PDB entry 7SJ8 | electron microscopy, 3.60 A resolution | chains J and K of the 12 polymer chains in the assembly

[Chain J (and K)]
Name: Tubulin alpha-1B chain
Source organism: Homo sapiens
Notes: chain K of this document is another copy of the same molecule, construct and numbering; everything in this record applies to it too
Reference sequence: P68363 (TBA1B_HUMAN); numbering as in UniProt; present here: 1-37, 43-451
Sequence (457 residues; row label = number of the first residue in the row; note: 2 numbers in that range are skipped by the numbering (no residue carries them; nothing is unmodelled there); a row labelled like 37A-37H holds insertion residues (37A, then the next letters in order)):
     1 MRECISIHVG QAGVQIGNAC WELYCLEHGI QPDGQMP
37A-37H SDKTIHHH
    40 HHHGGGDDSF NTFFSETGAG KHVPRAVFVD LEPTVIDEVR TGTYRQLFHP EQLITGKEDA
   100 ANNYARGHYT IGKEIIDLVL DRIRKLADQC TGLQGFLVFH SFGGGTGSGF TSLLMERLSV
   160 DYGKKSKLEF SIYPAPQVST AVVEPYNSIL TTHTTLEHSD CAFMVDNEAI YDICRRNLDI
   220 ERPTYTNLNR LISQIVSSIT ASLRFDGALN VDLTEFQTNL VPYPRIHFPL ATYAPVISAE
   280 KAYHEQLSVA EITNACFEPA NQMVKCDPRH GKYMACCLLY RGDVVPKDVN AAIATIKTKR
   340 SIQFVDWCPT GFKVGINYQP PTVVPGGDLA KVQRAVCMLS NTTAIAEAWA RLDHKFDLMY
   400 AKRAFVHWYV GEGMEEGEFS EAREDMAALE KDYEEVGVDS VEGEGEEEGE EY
Unresolved in the structure: 37A-37H, 43-46, 442-451
Construct notes: insertion (37F-37H, 40-42)
Curated features (UniProtKB/Swiss-Prot):
  - motif: Met-1 to Cys-4 (MREC motif)
  - active site: Glu-254
  - binding site (GTP): Gly-10, Gln-11, Ala-12, Gln-15, Glu-71, Ala-99, Ser-140, Gly-143, Gly-144, Thr-145, Gly-146, Thr-179, Glu-183, Asn-206, Tyr-224, Asn-228, Leu-252
  - binding site (Mg(2+)): Glu-71
  - site: Tyr-451 (Involved in polymerization)
  - modified residue: Lys-37C (N6,N6,N6-trimethyllysine), Ser-48 (Phosphoserine), Ser-232 (Phosphoserine), Tyr-282 (3'-nitrotyrosine), Arg-339 (Omega-N-methylarginine), Ser-439 (Phosphoserine), Glu-443 (5-glutamyl polyglutamate), Glu-445 (5-glutamyl polyglutamate), Tyr-451 (3'-nitrotyrosine)
  - cross-link (Glycyl lysine isopeptide (Lys-Gly)): Lys-326 (interchain with G-Cter in ubiquitin), Lys-370 (interchain with G-Cter in ubiquitin)
Metal / ion sites: Mg2+: Glu-71 (together with GTP)
Residues lining bound ligands: GTP (guanosine-5'-triphosphate): Gly-10, Gln-11, Ala-12, Gln-15, Glu-71, Asp-98, Ala-99, Ala-100, Asn-101, Ser-140, Gly-142, Gly-143, Gly-144, Thr-145, Gly-146, Ile-171, Thr-179, Glu-183, Asn-206, Tyr-224, Leu-227, Asn-228, Ile-231
From the paper describing this entry:
  - catalytic residues: Glu-254 (citing earlier work)

[Interface between chain J and chain K]
Residue-residue contacts (7):
  His-283(J) / Lys-60(K)  hydrogen bond
  His-283(J) / Gln-85(K)  hydrogen bond (side chain-backbone)
  His-283(J) / Leu-86(K)
  His-283(J) / Phe-87(K)
  His-283(J) / His-88(K)
  Glu-284(J) / Thr-56(K)
  Glu-284(J) / His-88(K)  salt bridge
Interface residues without a listed pair, chain J (6 interface residues in all): Lys-280, Tyr-282, Gln-285, Glu-297
Interface residues without a listed pair, chain K (11 interface residues in all): Glu-55, Val-62, Pro-89, Lys-124, Gln-128

[In short]
Chain J and chain K form an interface of 6 and 11 residues respectively; the contacts include 2 hydrogen bonds
and 1 salt bridge. Polar pairs include Glu-284(J)/His-88(K), His-283(J)/Lys-60(K) and His-283(J)/Gln-85(K).
Chain J binds GTP. UniProt lists active-site residue Glu-254(J), 17 GTP-binding residues and Mg2+-binding
residue Glu-71(J) on chain J. The paper reports the catalytic residue Glu-254(J).
Both chains are Tubulin alpha-1B chain (Homo sapiens). Entry 7SJ8 (13pf wildtype microtubule from recombinant
human tubulin decorated with kinesin) was determined by electron microscopy, deposited together with 7SJ7,
7SJ9 and 7SJA.
